Entry 8PHS (electron microscopy, 2.82 A resolution); this record covers chains BG and CL of the 75 polymer chains in the assembly.

# Chain BG
Molecule: Decorator protein P03
Organism: Borreliella burgdorferi B31
Chain sequence (185 residues; row label = number of the first residue in the row):
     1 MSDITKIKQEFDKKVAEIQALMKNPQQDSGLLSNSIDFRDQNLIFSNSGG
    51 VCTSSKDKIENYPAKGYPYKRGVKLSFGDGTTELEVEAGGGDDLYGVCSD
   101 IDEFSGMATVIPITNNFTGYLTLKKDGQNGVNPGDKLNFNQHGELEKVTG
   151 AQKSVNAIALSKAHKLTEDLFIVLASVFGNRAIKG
Not modelled in the structure: 1-20, 126-130, 149-152, 184-185

# Chain CL
Molecule: Major capsid protein
Organism: Borreliella burgdorferi B31
Chain sequence (319 residues; numbered 1 to 319; the number before each row is that of its first residue):
     1 MELFDENYYAKAVANIIGEVKDPIMYKWFSPDQIEDVDLQMGYQKTVKWD
    51 AFLNANPTTIANEVNTISTIGFSSEVVRLNYLKLQYKFRHLKQTSEKFYT
   101 SDSYIGDINNNLLPFAQAYKLASSEIIKLINHFVLTGTVSIQKDGKNQKR
   151 LLPNMYGLLNMPEQIKEEVASGDKDKMDKIFEKIEAGLSKLELGDEFSTP
   201 MMVIVDPATSLKLVKPYAAAQGAASSCEKWEDVLIQTIKAINNREDVYIE
   251 TSNLLKHKILIYPLNSELIKFKPSKYMLPTPNEQVDKDSTDVAHSYIDFV
   301 LGGLLATRKTILQVNIKQS
Not modelled in the structure: 1-2, 219-222

# Chain BG / chain CL interface
Contacting residue pairs - 57 pairs, chain BG then chain CL:
  Asp28(BG) with Lys45(CL), salt bridge; Val76(CL); Arg78(CL), salt bridge; Asn154(CL)
  Ser29(BG) with Glu75(CL), hydrogen bond; Val76(CL), hydrogen bond (backbone-backbone); Val77(CL); Arg78(CL), hydrogen bond (backbone-backbone); Asn154(CL), hydrogen bond (backbone-side chain)
  Gly30(BG) with Val77(CL); Asn154(CL); Leu305(CL)
  Leu31(BG) with Glu75(CL); Val77(CL); Met161(CL), hydrophobic; Pro162(CL); Glu163(CL); Gln164(CL); Ala306(CL); Arg308(CL), hydrogen bond (backbone-side chain)
  Leu32(BG) with Lys48(CL); Glu75(CL); Val77(CL), hydrophobic; Ala306(CL), hydrogen bond (backbone-backbone); Thr307(CL); Arg308(CL), hydrogen bond (backbone-backbone)
  Ser33(BG) with Asp50(CL), hydrogen bond; Glu75(CL), hydrogen bond (backbone-side chain); Arg308(CL)
  Asn34(BG) with Glu192(CL), hydrogen bond (side chain-backbone); Arg308(CL), hydrogen bond (side chain-backbone); Lys309(CL)
  Ser35(BG) with Asp50(CL)
  Ile36(BG) with Gly194(CL)
  Gln41(BG) with Phe52(CL)
  Asn42(BG) with Phe52(CL); Leu53(CL); Asn54(CL)
  Ile44(BG) with Phe52(CL), hydrophobic; Ser73(CL)
  Asn47(BG) with Phe52(CL); Asn54(CL), hydrogen bond
  Gly50(BG) with Thr69(CL), hydrogen bond (backbone-side chain)
  Val51(BG) with Asn54(CL); Ser68(CL); Thr69(CL), hydrogen bond (backbone-side chain)
  Cys52(BG) with Thr66(CL); Ile67(CL); Ser68(CL), hydrogen bond
  Thr53(BG) with Asn65(CL); Thr66(CL); Ile67(CL), hydrogen bond (backbone-backbone); Thr69(CL)
  Ser54(BG) with Asn65(CL); Thr66(CL)
  Ser55(BG) with Asn65(CL)
  Lys56(BG) with Asn65(CL)
Interface residues without a listed pair, chain BG (21 interface residues in all): Phe38
Interface residues without a listed pair, chain CL (32 interface residues in all): Thr46, Ala51, Ala55, Asp195

# In short
21 residues of chain BG face 32 of chain CL across their interface; the contacts include 16 hydrogen bonds and
2 salt bridges. Polar contacts include Asp28(BG)-Lys45(CL), Asp28(BG)-Arg78(CL) and Ser29(BG)-Glu75(CL).
Here chain BG is Decorator protein P03 and chain CL is Major capsid protein, both from Borreliella burgdorferi
B31. Entry 8PHS (Bottom cap of the Borrelia bacteriophage BB1 procapsid, fivefold-symmetrized outer shell) was
determined by electron microscopy, deposited together with 8PHP, 8PHQ and 8PHR.
